PDB entry 1JEW | electron microscopy, 22.00 A resolution (very low resolution: no residue pairs are listed; an interface is given only as per-side residue counts) | chains R and 1 of the 5 polymer chains in the assembly

Chain R:
Name: Coxsackievirus and adenovirus receptor
From: Homo sapiens
UniProt: P78310 (CXAR_HUMAN); residues 23-142 here correspond to UniProt positions 21-140 (UniProt number = residue number - 2)
Sequence (120 residues; row label = number of the first residue in the row):
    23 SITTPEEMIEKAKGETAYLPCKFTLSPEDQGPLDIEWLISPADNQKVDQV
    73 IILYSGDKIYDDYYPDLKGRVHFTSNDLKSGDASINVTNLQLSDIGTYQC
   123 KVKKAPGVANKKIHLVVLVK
What the authors report for this chain:
  - post-translational modification sites: Asn-108

Chain 1:
Name: Coxsackievirus capsid, coat protein VP1
From: Coxsackievirus B3 (strain Woodruff)
UniProt: Q66282 (POLG_CXB3W); residues 1-281 here correspond to UniProt positions 571-851 (UniProt number = residue number + 570)
Sequence (281 residues; each row starts with the number of its first residue):
     1 GPVEDAITAAIGRVADTVGTGPTNSEAIPALTAAETGHTSQVVPSDTMQT
    51 RHVKNYHSRSESTIENFLCRSACVYFTEYENSGAKRYAEWVITPRQAAQL
   101 RRKLEFFTYVRFDLELTFVITSTQQPSTTQNQDAQILTHQIMYVPPGGPV
   151 PDKVDSYVWQTSTNPSVFWTEGNAPPRMSVPFLSIGNAYSNFYDGWSEFS
   201 RNGVYGINTLNNMGTLYARHVNAGSTGPIKSTIRIYFKPKHVKAWIPRPP
   251 RLCQYEKAKNVNFQPSGVTTTRQSITTMTNT
Unresolved in the structure: 1-12

Interface between chain R and chain 1:
At this resolution (22 A) residue pairs are not listed: 11 residues of chain R and 12 of chain 1 lie at the interface.

Summary:
11 residues of chain R face 12 of chain 1 across their interface. From the paper: a modification site at
Asn-108(R).
Chain R is Coxsackievirus and adenovirus receptor (Homo sapiens) and chain 1 is Coxsackievirus capsid, coat
protein VP1 (Coxsackievirus B3 (strain Woodruff)); the structure, Cryo-EM structure of coxsackievirus B3(M
strain) with its cellular receptor, coxsackievirus and adenovirus receptor (car), was determined by electron
microscopy.
